7D45 - chains A and B of the 11 polymer chains in the assembly; structure by electron microscopy, 3.80 A resolution.

[Chain A (and B)]
Name: Translation initiation factor eIF-2B subunit alpha
Organism: Homo sapiens
Notes: chain B of this document is another copy of the same molecule, construct and numbering; everything in this record applies to it too
UniProtKB: Q14232 (EI2BA_HUMAN); residues 1-305 here = UniProt positions 1-305
Chain sequence (305 residues; numbered 1 to 305; the number before each row is that of its first residue):
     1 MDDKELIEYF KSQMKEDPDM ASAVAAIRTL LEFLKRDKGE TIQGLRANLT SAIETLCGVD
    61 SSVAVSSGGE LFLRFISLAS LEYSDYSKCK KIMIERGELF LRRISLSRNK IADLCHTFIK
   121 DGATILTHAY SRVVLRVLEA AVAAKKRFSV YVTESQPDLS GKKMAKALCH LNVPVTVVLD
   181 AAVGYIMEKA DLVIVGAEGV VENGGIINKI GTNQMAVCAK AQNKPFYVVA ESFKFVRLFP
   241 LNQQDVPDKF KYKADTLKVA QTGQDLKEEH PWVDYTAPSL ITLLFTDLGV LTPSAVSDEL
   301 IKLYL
Unresolved in the structure: 256-267 (chain B: 254-267)

[Interface between chain A and chain B]
Contacting residue pairs - 49 pairs, chain A then chain B:
  Q156(A) - E154(B)
  Q156(A) - Q156(B)
  P157(A) - L179(B)  hydrophobic
  V175(A) - E268(B)
  T176(A) - E268(B)
  V177(A) - E268(B)
  L179(A) - Q156(B)
  L179(A) - P157(B)
  L179(A) - I210(B)  hydrophobic
  L179(A) - H270(B)
  D180(A) - A181(B)
  D180(A) - Q214(B)
  A181(A) - D180(B)
  A181(A) - G211(B)
  A181(A) - Q214(B)  hydrogen bond (backbone-side chain)
  A182(A) - I210(B)  hydrophobic
  Y185(A) - Q244(B)  hydrogen bond
  Y185(A) - K251(B)  hydrogen bond
  Y185(A) - P271(B)  hydrophobic
  E188(A) - Q243(B)  hydrogen bond (side chain-backbone)
  E188(A) - Q244(B)  hydrogen bond (side chain-backbone)
  K189(A) - Q244(B)
  I210(A) - L179(B)  hydrophobic
  I210(A) - A181(B)  hydrophobic
  G211(A) - A181(B)
  N213(A) - G184(B)  hydrogen bond (side chain-backbone)
  Q214(A) - D180(B)
  Q214(A) - A181(B)  hydrogen bond (side chain-backbone)
  Q214(A) - Q214(B)
  Q214(A) - C218(B)
  V217(A) - C218(B)  hydrophobic
  V217(A) - A221(B)  hydrophobic
  C218(A) - Q214(B)
  C218(A) - V217(B)  hydrophobic
  A221(A) - V217(B)  hydrophobic
  N242(A) - E188(B)
  Q243(A) - Y185(B)
  Q243(A) - E188(B)  hydrogen bond (backbone-side chain)
  Q244(A) - Y185(B)  hydrogen bond
  Q244(A) - E188(B)  hydrogen bond
  Q244(A) - K189(B)
  K251(A) - Y185(B)  hydrogen bond
  E268(A) - T176(B)
  E268(A) - V177(B)
  E269(A) - T176(B)
  E269(A) - V178(B)
  E269(A) - I186(B)
  H270(A) - L179(B)
  P271(A) - Y185(B)  hydrophobic
Interface residues without a listed pair, chain A (30 interface residues in all): E154, V183, G184
Interface residues without a listed pair, chain B (33 interface residues in all): V175, A182, V183, N213, N242, Y252, D274

[In short]
30 residues of chain A face 33 of chain B across their interface, with 11 hydrogen bonds. Polar pairs include
A181(A)-Q214(B), Y185(A)-Q244(B) and Y185(A)-K251(B).
Both chains are Translation initiation factor eIF-2B subunit alpha (Homo sapiens). Entry 7D45 (eIF2B-eIF2(aP),
aP1 complex) was determined by electron microscopy (same publication as 7D43, 7D44 and 7D46).
